Entry 6VMD (electron microscopy, 4.53 A resolution (low resolution: residue-level contacts below are approximate; hydrogen-bond / salt-bridge calls are withheld)); this record covers chains A and D of the 9 polymer chains in the assembly.

# Chain A
Protein: ATP synthase subunit alpha, chloroplastic
Source organism: Spinacia oleracea
Notes: EC 7.1.2.2
Reference sequence: P06450 (ATPA_SPIOL); residues 1-507 here = UniProt positions 1-507
Amino-acid sequence (507 residues; row label = number of the first residue in the row):
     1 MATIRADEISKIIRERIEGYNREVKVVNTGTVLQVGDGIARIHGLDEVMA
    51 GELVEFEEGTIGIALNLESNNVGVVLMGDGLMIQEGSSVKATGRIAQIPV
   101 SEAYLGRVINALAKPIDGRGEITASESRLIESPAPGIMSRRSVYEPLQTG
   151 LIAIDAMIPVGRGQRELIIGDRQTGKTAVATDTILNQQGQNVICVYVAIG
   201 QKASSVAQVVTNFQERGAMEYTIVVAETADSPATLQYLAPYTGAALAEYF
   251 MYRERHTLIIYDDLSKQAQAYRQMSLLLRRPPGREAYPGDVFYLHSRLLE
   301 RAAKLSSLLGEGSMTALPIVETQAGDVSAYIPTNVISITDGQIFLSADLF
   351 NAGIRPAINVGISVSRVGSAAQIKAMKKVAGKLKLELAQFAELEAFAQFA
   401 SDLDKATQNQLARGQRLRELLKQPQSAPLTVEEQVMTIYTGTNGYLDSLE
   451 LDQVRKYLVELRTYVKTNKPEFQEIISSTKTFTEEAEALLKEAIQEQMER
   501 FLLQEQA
Disordered / not traced: 1-5, 507
Ligand contacts:
  - ADP (adenosine-5'-diphosphate): Val364, Ser365, Arg366
  - ATP (adenosine-5'-triphosphate): Asp171, Arg172, Gln173, Thr174, Gly175, Lys176, Thr177, Ala178, Gln201, Phe350, Arg355, Pro356, Gln423, Gln425
UniProt features mapped onto this chain:
  - binding site (ATP): Gly170 to Thr177
  - site: Ser363 (Required for activity)

# Chain D
Protein: ATP synthase subunit beta, chloroplastic
Source organism: Spinacia oleracea
Notes: EC 7.1.2.2
Reference sequence: P00825 (ATPB_SPIOL); numbering as in UniProt (aligned over 1-498)
Amino-acid sequence (498 residues; numbered 1 to 498; the number before each row is that of its first residue):
     1 MRINPTTSDPGVSTLEKKNLGRIAQIIGPVLDVAFPPGKMPNIYNALIVK
    51 GRDTAGQPMNVTCEVQQLLGNNRVRAVAMSATDGLTRGMEVIDTGAPLSV
   101 PVGGATLGRIFNVLGEPVDNLGPVDTRTTSPIHRSAPAFTQLDTKLSIFE
   151 TGIKVVDLLAPYRRGGKIGLFGGAGVGKTVLIMELINNIAKAHGGVSVFG
   201 GVGERTREGNDLYMEMKESGVINEQNIAESKVALVYGQMNEPPGARMRVG
   251 LTALTMAEYFRDVNEQDVLLFIDNIFRFVQAGSEVSALLGRMPSAVGYQP
   301 TLSTEMGSLQERITSTKEGSITSIQAVYVPADDLTDPAPATTFAHLDATT
   351 VLSRGLAAKGIYPAVDPLDSTSTMLQPRIVGEEHYEIAQRVKETLQRYKE
   401 LQDIIAILGLDELSEEDRLTVARARKIERFLSQPFFVAEVFTGSPGKYVG
   451 LAETIRGFQLILSGELDSLPEQAFYLVGNIDEATAKAMNLEMESKLKK
Disordered / not traced: 1-16, 495-498
Ligand contacts:
  - ATP (adenosine-5'-triphosphate), molecule 1: Ala174, Gly175, Val176, Gly177, Lys178, Thr179, Val180, Glu204, Arg205, Asn274, Tyr362, Pro363, Phe435, Phe441
  - ATP, molecule 2: Ser372, Thr373, Leu375, Gln376, Tyr385
UniProt features mapped onto this chain:
  - binding site (ATP): Gly172 to Thr179

# How chain A and chain D interact
Pairs across the interface (75; chain A residue first):
  Leu33(A) with Leu69(D); Gly70(D)
  Gln34(A) with Leu68(D); Leu69(D)
  Val35(A) with Ile43(D); Gln67(D); Leu68(D)
  Asp37(A) with Arg291(D); Thr301(D)
  Gly80(A) with Ile43(D)
  Leu81(A) with Asn42(D); Ile43(D); Tyr44(D)
  Met82(A) with Asn42(D)
  Gln84(A) with Met40(D); Asn42(D)
  Glu85(A) with Met40(D); Leu68(D)
  Ile116(A) with Phe139(D); Thr140(D)
  Asp117(A) with Phe139(D)
  Gly118(A) with Thr140(D)
  Arg172(A) with Thr349(D); Asp369(D); Thr371(D)
  Gln173(A) with Leu346(D); Thr349(D); Thr371(D); Ser372(D)
  Lys202(A) with Lys167(D); His345(D); Asp347(D)
  Ala203(A) with Phe139(D); Leu142(D)
  Ser204(A) with Leu142(D); Lys167(D)
  Val206(A) with Phe139(D)
  Ala207(A) with Phe139(D); Asp143(D)
  Gln208(A) with Thr144(D); Leu146(D)
  Asn212(A) with Arg378(D)
  Thr228(A) with Glu311(D)
  Ala229(A) with Gly307(D); Glu311(D); His345(D)
  Asp230(A) with Ala136(D); Gly307(D); Ser308(D); Glu311(D)
  Lys266(A) with Thr341(D); Ala344(D)
  Gln269(A) with Ser303(D)
  Arg272(A) with Ser294(D); Ala295(D)
  Gln273(A) with Pro300(D); Thr301(D); Thr304(D)
  Leu276(A) with Met292(D); Pro293(D); Ser294(D)
  Arg279(A) with Met292(D)
  Pro282(A) with Met292(D)
  Gln323(A) with Thr335(D); Ala340(D)
  Ala324(A) with Leu334(D)
  Asp348(A) with Gln396(D)
  Asn351(A) with Leu368(D); Lys392(D); Gln396(D)
  Ala352(A) with Glu393(D); Gln396(D)
  Arg355(A) with Tyr385(D)
  Gln425(A) with Pro377(D); Arg378(D)
Also at the interface, not in a pair above, chain A (46 interface residues in all): Gly36, Gly200, Ser231, Ala233, Leu277, Ala286, Asp326, Gly353
Also at the interface, not in a pair above, chain D (56 interface residues in all): Arg163, Gly290, Leu302, Asp336, Phe343, Val351, Thr373, Gln376, Gln389

# Summary
46 residues of chain A face 56 of chain D across their interface. One ATP molecule is bound between chain A
and chain D. Ligands of chain A: ADP. Bound to chain D: ATP.
Chain A is ATP synthase subunit alpha, chloroplastic and chain D is ATP synthase subunit beta, chloroplastic,
both from Spinacia oleracea; the structure, Chloroplast ATP synthase (C1, CF1), was determined by electron
microscopy together with 6VM1, 6VM4, 6VMB, 6VMG, 6VOF, 6VOG and 8 further entries from the same study.
